PDB entry 9E1X | electron microscopy, 3.40 A resolution | chains A and J of the 11 polymer chains in the assembly

== Chain A ==
Protein: Histone H3.2
Organism: Xenopus laevis
UniProt: P84233 (H32_XENLA); residues 0-135 here correspond to UniProt positions 1-136 (UniProt number = residue number + 1)
Amino-acid sequence (136 residues; row label = number of the first residue in the row; numbering starts at 0):
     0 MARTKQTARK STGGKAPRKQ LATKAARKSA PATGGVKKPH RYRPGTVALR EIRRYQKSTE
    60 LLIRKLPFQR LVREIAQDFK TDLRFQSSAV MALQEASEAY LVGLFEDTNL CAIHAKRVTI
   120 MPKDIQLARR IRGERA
Unresolved in the structure: 0-36, 134-135
Curated features (UniProtKB/Swiss-Prot):
  - modified residue: Arg2 (Asymmetric dimethylarginine), Thr3 (Phosphothreonine), Lys4 (Allysine), Gln5 (5-glutamyl dopamine), Thr6 (Phosphothreonine), Arg8 (Citrulline), Lys9 (N6,N6,N6-trimethyllysine), Ser10 (ADP-ribosylserine), Thr11 (Phosphothreonine), Lys14 (N6-(2-hydroxyisobutyryl)lysine), Arg17 (Asymmetric dimethylarginine), Lys18 (N6-(2-hydroxyisobutyryl)lysine), Lys23 (N6-(2-hydroxyisobutyryl)lysine), Arg26 (Citrulline), Lys27 (N6,N6,N6-trimethyllysine), Ser28 (ADP-ribosylserine), Lys36 (N6,N6,N6-trimethyllysine), Lys37 (N6-methyllysine), Tyr41 (Phosphotyrosine), Lys56 (N6,N6,N6-trimethyllysine) and 8 more in UniProt
  - lipidation: Cys110 (S-palmitoyl cysteine)

== Chain J ==
Molecule: 152-nt DNA strand
Organism: Homo sapiens
Sequence (152 nucleotides; numbered -75 to 76; the number before each row is that of its first residue; numbers below 1 keep their minus sign (DC-75 is residue -75)):
   -75 CCCTGGAGAA TCCCGGTGCC GAGGCCGCTC AATTGGTCGT AGACAGCTCT AGCACCGCTT
   -15 AAACGCACGT ACGCGCTGTC CCCCGCGTTT TAACCGCCAA GGGGATTACT CCCTAGTCTC
    45 CAGGCACGTG TCAGATATAT ACATCCTGTG CA
Unresolved in the structure: 75-76

== Chain A / chain J interface ==
Residue-residue contacts (16; chain A residue first):
  Arg40(A) with DC70(J), sugar contact
  Arg42(A) with DA-5(J), salt bridge to the phosphate; DC70(J), hydrogen bond to the phosphate
  Pro43(A) with DA-5(J), phosphate contact
  Thr45(A) with DC70(J), hydrogen bond to the phosphate
  Arg63(A) with DA-14(J), hydrogen bond to the phosphate; DA-13(J), salt bridge to the phosphate
  Arg72(A) with DG-24(J), salt bridge to the phosphate
  Arg83(A) with DG-24(J), sugar contact
  Phe84(A) with DG-24(J), hydrogen bond to the phosphate
  Arg116(A) with DG-3(J), phosphate contact; DC-2(J), phosphate contact
  Val117(A) with DG-3(J), hydrogen bond to the phosphate
  Thr118(A) with DC-4(J), phosphate contact; DG-3(J), hydrogen bond to the phosphate
  Met120(A) with DC-2(J), phosphate contact
Interface residues without a listed pair, chain A (15 interface residues in all): Tyr41, Gln85, Ser86
Interface residues without a listed pair, chain J (12 interface residues in all): DA-25, DT-6, DC69, DT71

== Overview ==
Chain A and chain J form an interface of 15 and 12 residues respectively, with 6 hydrogen bonds and 3 salt
bridges. Among the polar pairs are Arg42(A)-DC70(J), Thr45(A)-DC70(J) and Arg63(A)-DA-14(J).
Here chain A is Histone H3.2 (Xenopus laevis) and chain J is a 152-nt DNA strand (Homo sapiens). Entry 9E1X
(Snf2h bound nucleosome complex - ClassD1) was determined by electron microscopy together with 9E1L, 9E1M,
9E1N, 9E1O, 9E1P, 9E1Q and 4 further entries from the same study.
